PDB entry 4LFB | X-ray diffraction, 3.01 A resolution | chains A and K of the 21 polymer chains in the assembly

== Chain A ==
Molecule: 16S rRNA
From: Thermus thermophilus
Sequence (1522 nucleotides; each row starts with the number of its first residue; note: 42 numbers in that range are skipped by the numbering (no residue carries them; nothing is unmodelled there); a row labelled like 190A-190L holds insertion residues (190A, then the next letters in order); numbering starts at 0):
     0 UUUGUUGGAG AGUUUGAUCC UGGCUCAGGG UGAACGCUGG CGGCGUGCCU AAGACAUGCA
    60 AGUCGUGCGG G
    73 CCGCGGGGUU UU
    88 ACUCCG
    95 UGGUC
   101 AGCGGCGGAC GGGUGAGUAA CGCGUGGGU
  129A G
   130 ACCUACCCGG AAGAGGGGGA CAACCCGGGG AAACUCGGGC UAAUCCCCCA UGUGGACCCG
   190 C
190A-190L CCCUUGGGGUGU
   191 GUCCAAAGGG CUUU
   216 GCCCGCUUCC GGAUGGGCCC GCGUCCCAUC AGCUAGUUGG UGGGGUAAUG GCCCACCAAG
   276 GCGACGACGG GUAGCCGGUC UGAGAGGAUG GCCGGCCACA GGGGCACUGA GACACGGGCC
   336 CCACUCCUAC GGGAGGCAGC AGUUAGGAAU CUUCCGCAAU GGGCGCAAGC CUGACGGAGC
   396 GACGCCGCUU GGAGGAAGAA GCCCUUCGGG GUGUAAACUC CUGAA
   442 CCCGGGACGA AACCCCCGAC GA
   474 GGGGACUGAC GGUACCGGG
   494 GUAAUAGCGC CGGCCAACUC CGUGCCAGCA GCCGCGGUAA UACGGAGGGC GCGAGCGUUA
   554 CCCGGAUUCA CUGGGCGUAA AGGGCGUGUA GGCGGCCUGG GGCGUCCCAU GUGAAAGACC
   614 ACGGCUCAAC CGUGGGGGAG CGUGGGAUAC GCUCAGGCUA GACGGUGGGA GAGGGUGGUG
   674 GAAUUCCCGG AGUAGCGGUG AAAUGCGCAG AUACCGGGAG GAACGCCGAU GGCGAAGGCA
   734 GCCACCUGGU CCACCCGUGA CGCUGAGGCG CGAAAGCGUG GGGAGCAAAC CGGAUUAGAU
   794 ACCCGGGUAG UCCACGCCCU AAACGAUGCG CGCUAGGUCU CUGGGUCU
   848 CCUGGGGGCC GAAGCUAACG CGUUAAGCGC GCCGCCUGGG GAGUACGGCC GCAAGGCUGA
   908 AACUCAAAGG AAUUGACGGG GGCCCGCACA AGCGGUGGAG CAUGUGGUUU AAUUCGAAGX
   968 AACGCGAAGA ACCUUACCAG GCCUUGACAU GCUAGG
 1003A G
  1004 AACCCGGGUG AAAGCCUGGG GUGCCCC
1030A-1030D GCGA
  1031 GGGGAGCCCU AGCACAGGUG CUGCAUGGCC GUCGUCAGCU CGUGCCGUGA GGUGUUGGGU
  1091 UAAGUCCCGC AACGAGCGCA ACCCCCGCCG UUAGUUGCCA GCGGUUCGGC CGGGCACUCU
  1151 AACGGGACUG CCCGCGAAA
  1171 GCGGGAGGAA GGAGGGGACG ACGUCUGGUC AGCAUGGCCC UUACGGCCUG GGCGACACAC
  1231 GUGCUACAAU GCCCACUACA AAGCGAUGCC ACCCGGCAAC GGGGAGCUAA UCGCAAAAAG
  1291 GUGGGCCCAG UUCGGAUUGG GGUCUGCAAC CCGACCCCAU GAAGCCGGAA UCGCUAGUAA
  1351 UCGCGGAUCA G
 1361A C
  1362 CAUGCCGCGG UGAAUACGUU CCCGGGCCUU GUACACACXG CCXGUXACGC CAUGGGAGCG
  1422 GGCUCUACCC GAAGUCGCCG GG
  1446 AGCCUACGGG
  1459 CAGGCGCCGA GGGUAGGGCC CGUGACUGGG GCGAAGUCGU AACAAGGUAG CUGUACCGGA
  1519 AGGUGCGGCU GGAUCCACUC CUUUCU
Disordered / not traced: 0-4, 1534-1538
Modified / non-standard residues: PSU (pseudouridine-5'-monophosphate) at position 516, 7MG (7N-methyl-8-hydroguanosine-5'-monophosphate) at position 527, M2G (N2-dimethylguanosine-5'-monophosphate) at position 966, 5MC (5-methylcytidine-5'-monophosphate) at position 967, 2MG (2N-methylguanosine-5'-monophosphate) at position 1207, 5MC (5-methylcytidine-5'-monophosphate) at position 1400, 4OC (4n,o2'-methylcytidine-5'-monophosphate) at position 1402, 5MC (5-methylcytidine-5'-monophosphate) at position 1404, 5MC (5-methylcytidine-5'-monophosphate) at position 1407, UR3 (3-methyluridine-5'-monophoshate) at position 1498, MA6 (6N-dimethyladenosine-5'-monophoshate) at position 1518, MA6 (6N-dimethyladenosine-5'-monophoshate) at position 1519, PSU (pseudouridine-5'-monophosphate) at position 1540, PSU (pseudouridine-5'-monophosphate) at position 1541
Sequence notes: conflict C1534 (A2157 in M26923.1), A1535 (C2158 in M26923.1)
Bound ions: Mg2+ site 1 near G9 (its only coordinating residue here); Mg2+ site 2: U12, G22; Mg2+ site 3: U12, C526, A914; K+ site 1 near U14 (its only coordinating residue here); Mg2+ site 4 near G21 (its only coordinating residue here); Mg2+ site 5 near G29 (its only coordinating residue here); Mg2+ site 6: G46, G394 (together with neomycin); Mg2+ site 7 near C48 (its only coordinating residue here); Mg2+ site 8 near A53 (its only coordinating residue here); Mg2+ site 9: G61, U62, G105; Mg2+ site 10: G70, U98; Mg2+ site 11 near U83 (its only coordinating residue here); 86 more Mg2+ sites not listed; 8 more K+ sites not listed
Small-molecule neighbours:
  - neomycin (NMY), molecule 1: U45, G46, G112, G113, C307, C308, G309, C355, A356, A389, C390, G391, G392, A393
  - neomycin (NMY), molecule 2: C58, A59, G371, C372, C386, U387, G388
  - neomycin (NMY), molecule 3: G1405, U1406, 5MC_1407, A1408, C1409, G1489, C1490, G1491, A1492, A1493, G1494, U1495, C1496

== Chain K ==
Protein: ribosomal protein S11
From: Thermus thermophilus
UniProt: P80376 (RS11_THET8); residue numbers follow UniProt; this construct covers 1-129
Amino-acid sequence (129 residues; row label = number of the first residue in the row):
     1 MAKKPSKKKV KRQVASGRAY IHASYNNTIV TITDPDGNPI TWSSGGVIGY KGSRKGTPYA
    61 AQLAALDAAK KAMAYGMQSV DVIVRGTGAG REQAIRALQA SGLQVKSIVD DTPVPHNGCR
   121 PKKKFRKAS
Disordered / not traced: 1-10
Bound ions: Mg2+: Asn-26 (shared with G691(A), U692(A) of chain A)

== Interface between chain A and chain K ==
Residue-residue contacts (77; chain A residue first):
  G674(A) with His-116(K), base contact
  A675(A) with Val-114(K), hydrogen bond to the sugar; Pro-115(K), base contact; His-116(K), hydrogen bond to the base; Gly-118(K), base contact
  A676(A) with Pro-113(K), sugar contact; Pro-115(K), sugar contact; Cys-119(K), base contact
  U677(A) with Cys-119(K), hydrogen bond to the base
  G683(A) with Asn-38(K), hydrogen bond to the base; Pro-39(K), base contact
  A684(A) with Arg-12(K), hydrogen bond to the phosphate; Asn-38(K), sugar contact; Pro-39(K), hydrogen bond to the sugar
  G685(A) with Pro-39(K), sugar contact; Ile-40(K), sugar contact; Trp-42(K), sugar contact
  U686(A) with Trp-42(K), hydrogen bond to the sugar
  A687(A) with Lys-71(K), salt bridge to the phosphate
  G688(A) with Trp-42(K), sugar contact; Ser-44(K), hydrogen bond to the phosphate; Gly-46(K), sugar contact; Val-47(K), phosphate contact
  C689(A) with Asn-27(K), hydrogen bond to the phosphate; Ser-44(K), hydrogen bond to the phosphate; Gly-45(K), phosphate contact; Gly-46(K), hydrogen bond to the phosphate; Lys-55(K), salt bridge to the phosphate
  G690(A) with Asn-27(K), hydrogen bond to the phosphate; Lys-55(K), base contact
  G691(A) with Asn-26(K), hydrogen bond to the phosphate; Lys-51(K), base contact; Gly-52(K), base contact; Lys-55(K), hydrogen bond to the base; Lys-124(K), phosphate contact
  U692(A) with Asn-26(K), hydrogen bond to the phosphate; Gly-52(K), base contact; Ser-53(K), hydrogen bond to the base; Lys-124(K), salt bridge to the phosphate
  A694(A) with Ser-53(K), hydrogen bond to the phosphate
  A695(A) with Gly-52(K), phosphate contact; Ser-53(K), hydrogen bond to the phosphate
  A704(A) with Trp-42(K), base contact
  U705(A) with Ile-29(K), base contact; Trp-42(K), base contact
  A706(A) with Ile-29(K), sugar contact; Thr-31(K), hydrogen bond to the sugar; Pro-39(K), base contact
  C707(A) with Tyr-20(K), phosphate contact; Thr-31(K), sugar contact; Gly-37(K), hydrogen bond to the sugar; Pro-39(K), base contact; Arg-85(K), salt bridge to the phosphate
  C708(A) with Tyr-20(K), sugar contact; Asp-36(K), hydrogen bond to the sugar; Gly-37(K), sugar contact; Arg-85(K), salt bridge to the phosphate
  G714(A) with Cys-119(K), base contact
  A715(A) with Gly-118(K), base contact
  A716(A) with Asn-117(K), hydrogen bond to the sugar; Gly-118(K), base contact
  C717(A) with His-116(K), phosphate contact
  G718(A) with His-116(K), stacking on the base; Asn-117(K), sugar contact
  A777(A) with Cys-119(K), base contact
  G778(A) with Cys-119(K), sugar contact; Arg-120(K), hydrogen bond to the sugar
  C779(A) with Arg-120(K), sugar contact; Pro-121(K), sugar contact; Lys-122(K), phosphate contact
  A780(A) with Lys-123(K), hydrogen bond to the phosphate
  C796(A) with Lys-123(K), salt bridge to the phosphate
  C797(A) with Lys-124(K), phosphate contact
  G1523(A) with Lys-123(K), salt bridge to the phosphate
  C1524(A) with Arg-120(K), salt bridge to the phosphate
  G1525(A) with Arg-120(K), salt bridge to the phosphate; Arg-126(K), salt bridge to the phosphate
Other interface residues (no listed pair), chain A (37 interface residues in all): G798, U1522
Other interface residues (no listed pair), chain K (40 interface residues in all): Arg-18, His-22, Ser-24, Thr-33, Tyr-75

== Overview ==
The interface between chain A and chain K involves 37 residues on one side and 40 on the other; the contacts
include 24 hydrogen bonds, 10 salt bridges and 1 aromatic stacking contact. Among the polar pairs are
A675(A)/His-116(K), U677(A)/Cys-119(K) and G683(A)/Asn-38(K).
Chain A is 16S rRNA and chain K is ribosomal protein S11, both from Thermus thermophilus; the structure,
Crystal Structure of 30S ribosomal subunit from Thermus thermophilus, was determined by X-ray diffraction.
